PDB entry 8TS0 | X-ray diffraction, 1.70 A resolution | chains H and L of the 3 polymer chains in the assembly

[Chain H]
Protein: 8M24 Fab Heavy chain
Organism: Homo sapiens
Notes: antibody fragment or engineered binder
Chain sequence (236 residues; row label = number of the first residue in the row):
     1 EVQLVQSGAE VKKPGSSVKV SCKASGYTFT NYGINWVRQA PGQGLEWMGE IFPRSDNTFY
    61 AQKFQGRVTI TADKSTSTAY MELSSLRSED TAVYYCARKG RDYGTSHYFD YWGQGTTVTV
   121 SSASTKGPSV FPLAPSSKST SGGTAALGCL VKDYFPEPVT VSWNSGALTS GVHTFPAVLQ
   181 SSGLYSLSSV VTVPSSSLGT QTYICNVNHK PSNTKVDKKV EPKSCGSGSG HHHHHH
Disordered / not traced: 136-142, 223-236
Disulfides: Cys22-Cys96, Cys149-Cys205

[Chain L]
Protein: 8M24 Fab Light chain
Organism: Homo sapiens
Notes: antibody fragment or engineered binder
Chain sequence (214 residues; numbered 1 to 214; the number before each row is that of its first residue):
     1 DIQMTQSPSS LSASVGDRVT ITCRISENIY SNLAWYQQKP GKAPKLLIYA AINLADGVPS
    61 RFSGSGSGTD FTLTISSLQP EDFATYYCQH FWGTPFTFGQ GTKLEIKRTV AAPSVFIFPP
   121 SDEQLKSGTA SVVCLLNNFY PREAKVQWKV DNALQSGNSQ ESVTEQDSKD STYSLSSTLT
   181 LSKADYEKHK VYACEVTHQG LSSPVTKSFN RGEC
Disordered / not traced: 213-214
Disulfides: Cys23-Cys88, Cys134-Cys194

[Interface between chain H and chain L]
Pairs across the interface (64):
  Asn35(H) with Phe96(L)
  Gln39(H) with Gln38(L), hydrogen bond; Tyr87(L), hydrogen bond
  Gln43(H) with Tyr87(L)
  Gly44(H) with Tyr87(L)
  Leu45(H) with Pro44(L), hydrophobic; Tyr87(L), hydrophobic; Phe98(L)
  Trp47(H) with Thr94(L); Pro95(L), hydrophobic; Phe96(L)
  Tyr95(H) with Gln38(L), hydrogen bond; Lys42(L), hydrogen bond (side chain-backbone); Ala43(L), hydrophobic
  Lys99(H) with Phe91(L)
  Asp102(H) with Tyr49(L), hydrogen bond
  Thr105(H) with Asn32(L)
  Ser106(H) with Asn32(L), hydrogen bond; Ala50(L)
  His107(H) with Phe91(L)
  Tyr108(H) with Leu46(L), hydrophobic; Tyr49(L), hydrophobic; Phe91(L), hydrophobic
  Phe109(H) with Tyr36(L), hydrogen bond (backbone-side chain); Leu46(L); Gln89(L); Phe91(L); Phe96(L), hydrophobic
  Trp112(H) with Tyr36(L), hydrophobic; Ala43(L), hydrophobic; Pro44(L)
  Gly113(H) with Ala43(L)
  Phe131(H) with Ser121(L); Glu123(L); Gln124(L)
  Pro132(H) with Ser121(L); Glu123(L)
  Leu133(H) with Phe118(L); Val133(L), hydrophobic
  Ala134(H) with Phe118(L)
  Ala146(H) with Phe116(L), hydrophobic; Phe118(L)
  Leu150(H) with Ser131(L)
  Lys152(H) with Gln124(L); Ser131(L)
  His173(H) with Asn137(L); Asn138(L), hydrogen bond; Ser174(L), hydrogen bond
  Phe175(H) with Leu135(L), hydrophobic; Ser162(L); Thr164(L); Ser174(L); Leu175(L); Ser176(L)
  Pro176(H) with Ser162(L), hydrogen bond (backbone-side chain); Val163(L)
  Val178(H) with Gln160(L); Glu161(L); Ser162(L)
  Leu179(H) with Gln160(L), hydrogen bond (backbone-side chain)
  Gln180(H) with Gln160(L)
  Ser188(H) with Ser176(L), hydrogen bond
  Val190(H) with Leu135(L), hydrophobic
  Thr192(H) with Asn137(L)
Interface residues without a listed pair, chain H (42 interface residues in all): Val37, Glu46, Glu50, Ala61, Asp110, Pro135, Thr144, Ala145, Leu147, Thr174
Interface residues without a listed pair, chain L (37 interface residues in all): Ser31, Thr129, Asp167
From the paper, about this interface:
  - specific contacts: Asn32(L)-Ser106(H)

[Overview]
42 residues of chain H face 37 of chain L across their interface, with 12 hydrogen bonds. Polar contacts
include Gln39(H)-Gln38(L), Gln39(H)-Tyr87(L) and Tyr95(H)-Gln38(L). The paper describes a contact between
Asn32(L) and Ser106(H).
Here chain H is 8M24 Fab Heavy chain and chain L is 8M24 Fab Light chain, both from Homo sapiens. Entry 8TS0
(Crystal Structure of human ASGR1 CRD (Carbohydrate Recognition Domain) bound to 8M24 Fab) was determined by
X-ray diffraction, deposited together with 8URF.
